PDB entry 8G7E | electron microscopy, 3.90 A resolution | chains B and J of the 8 polymer chains in the assembly

[Chain B]
Molecule: 31-nt DNA strand
From: Escherichia coli
Sequence (31 nucleotides; each row starts with the number of its first residue):
     1 CTCTGAATCT CTTCCTCGTG TGGTCAGGAC G

[Chain J]
Name: DNA-directed RNA polymerase subunit beta'
From: Escherichia coli
Notes: EC 2.7.7.6
UniProt: A7ZUK2 (RPOC_ECO24); numbering as in UniProt (aligned over 1-1407)
Chain sequence (1434 residues; each row starts with the number of its first residue):
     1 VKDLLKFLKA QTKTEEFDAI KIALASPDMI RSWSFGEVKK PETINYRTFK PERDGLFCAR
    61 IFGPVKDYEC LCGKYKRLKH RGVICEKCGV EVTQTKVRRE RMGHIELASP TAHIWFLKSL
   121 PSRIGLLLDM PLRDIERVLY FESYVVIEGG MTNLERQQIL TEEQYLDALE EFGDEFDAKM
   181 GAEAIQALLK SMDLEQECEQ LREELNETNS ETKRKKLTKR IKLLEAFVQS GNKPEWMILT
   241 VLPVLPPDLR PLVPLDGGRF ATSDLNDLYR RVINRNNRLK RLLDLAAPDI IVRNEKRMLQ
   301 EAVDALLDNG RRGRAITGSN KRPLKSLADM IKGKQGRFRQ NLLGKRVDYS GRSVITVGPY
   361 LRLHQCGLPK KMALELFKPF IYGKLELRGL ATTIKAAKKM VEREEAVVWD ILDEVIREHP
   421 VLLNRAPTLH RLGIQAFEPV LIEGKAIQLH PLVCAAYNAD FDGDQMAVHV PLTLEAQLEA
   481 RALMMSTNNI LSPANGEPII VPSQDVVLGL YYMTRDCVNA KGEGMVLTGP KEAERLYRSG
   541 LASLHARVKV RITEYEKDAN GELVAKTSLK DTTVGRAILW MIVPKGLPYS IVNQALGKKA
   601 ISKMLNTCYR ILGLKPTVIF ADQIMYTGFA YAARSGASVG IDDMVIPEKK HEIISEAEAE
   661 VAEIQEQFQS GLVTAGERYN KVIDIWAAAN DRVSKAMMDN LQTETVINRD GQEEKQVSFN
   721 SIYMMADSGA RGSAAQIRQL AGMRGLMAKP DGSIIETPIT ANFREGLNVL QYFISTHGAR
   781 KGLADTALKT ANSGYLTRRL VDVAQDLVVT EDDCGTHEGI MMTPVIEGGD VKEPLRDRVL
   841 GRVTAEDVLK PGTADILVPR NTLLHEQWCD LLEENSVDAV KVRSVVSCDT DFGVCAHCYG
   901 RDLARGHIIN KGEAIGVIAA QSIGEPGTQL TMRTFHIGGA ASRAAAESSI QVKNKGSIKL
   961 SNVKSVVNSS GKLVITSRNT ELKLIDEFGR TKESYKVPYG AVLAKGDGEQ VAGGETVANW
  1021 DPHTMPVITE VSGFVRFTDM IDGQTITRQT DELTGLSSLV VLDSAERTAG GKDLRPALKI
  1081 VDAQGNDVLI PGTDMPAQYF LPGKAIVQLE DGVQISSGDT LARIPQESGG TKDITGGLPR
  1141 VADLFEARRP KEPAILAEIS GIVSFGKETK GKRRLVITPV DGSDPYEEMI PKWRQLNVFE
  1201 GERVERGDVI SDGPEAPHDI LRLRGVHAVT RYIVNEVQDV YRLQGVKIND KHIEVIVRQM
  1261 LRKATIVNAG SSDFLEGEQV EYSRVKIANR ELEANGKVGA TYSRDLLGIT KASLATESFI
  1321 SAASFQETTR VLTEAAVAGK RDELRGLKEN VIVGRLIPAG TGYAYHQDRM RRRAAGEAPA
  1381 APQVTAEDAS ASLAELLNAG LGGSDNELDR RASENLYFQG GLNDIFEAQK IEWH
Disordered / not traced: 1-15, 934-947, 1127-1133, 1374-1434
Differences from the reference sequence: conflict Val1 (Met in A7ZUK2); expression tag (1408-1434)
Ion coordination: Mg2+: Asp460, Asp462, Asp464 (shared with 1 residue of chain R)

[How chain B and chain J interact]
Pairs across the interface - 34 pairs, chain B then chain J:
  DC3(B) with Thr212(J), sugar contact
  DT4(B) with Ser210(J), hydrogen bond to the phosphate; Glu211(J), phosphate contact; Thr212(J), phosphate contact
  DG5(B) with Lys1172(J), phosphate contact
  DA6(B) with Lys1172(J), salt bridge to the phosphate; Pro1191(J), phosphate contact
  DT12(B) with Arg311(J), salt bridge to the phosphate; Glu1327(J), sugar contact
  DT13(B) with Gln1326(J), sugar contact; Glu1327(J), hydrogen bond to the phosphate
  DC14(B) with Tyr795(J), phosphate contact; Arg798(J), salt bridge to the phosphate; Gln1326(J), phosphate contact
  DC15(B) with Thr790(J), hydrogen bond to the base; Ala791(J), sugar contact; Gly794(J), sugar contact; Tyr795(J), sugar contact
  DT16(B) with Lys334(J), salt bridge to the phosphate; Arg339(J), salt bridge to the phosphate
  DC17(B) with Arg352(J), sugar contact
  DG18(B) with Arg346(J), salt bridge to the phosphate; Arg352(J), sugar contact; Gln465(J), sugar contact
  DT24(B) with Arg259(J), base contact
  DC25(B) with Arg259(J), salt bridge to the phosphate; Ala261(J), base contact; Thr262(J), base contact; Ser319(J), phosphate contact
  DA26(B) with Tyr46(J), base contact; Ala261(J), base contact; Gly318(J), phosphate contact; Ser319(J), phosphate contact
  DG27(B) with Arg270(J), hydrogen bond to the base
Interface residues without a listed pair, chain J (33 interface residues in all): Asp256, Asp267, Asn320, Ala426, Pro427, Glu1188, Met1189, Trp1193

[Overview]
Chain B and chain J form an interface of 15 and 33 residues respectively; the contacts include 4 hydrogen
bonds and 7 salt bridges. Polar pairs include DC15(B)-Thr790(J), DG27(B)-Arg270(J) and DT4(B)-Ser210(J).
Asp460(J), Asp462(J) and Asp464(J) form the Mg2+ site.
Here chain B is a 31-nt DNA strand and chain J is DNA-directed RNA polymerase subunit beta', both from
Escherichia coli. Entry 8G7E (Cryo-EM structure of 3DVA component 0 of Escherichia coli que-PEC (paused
elongation complex) RNA Polymerase plus ...) was determined by electron microscopy (same publication as 8F3C,
8G00, 8G1S, 8G2W, 8G4W and 8G8Z).
